PDB entry 7SKU | X-ray diffraction, 2.12 A resolution | chains A and B

== Chain A (and B) ==
Name: Matrix protein
From: Nipah virus
Notes: chain B of this document is another copy of the same molecule, construct and numbering; everything in this record applies to it too
Reference sequence: Q9IK90 (MATRX_NIPAV); numbering as in UniProt (aligned over 2-352)
Amino-acid sequence (393 residues; row label = number of the first residue in the row; numbers below 1 keep their minus sign (Met-40 is residue -40)):
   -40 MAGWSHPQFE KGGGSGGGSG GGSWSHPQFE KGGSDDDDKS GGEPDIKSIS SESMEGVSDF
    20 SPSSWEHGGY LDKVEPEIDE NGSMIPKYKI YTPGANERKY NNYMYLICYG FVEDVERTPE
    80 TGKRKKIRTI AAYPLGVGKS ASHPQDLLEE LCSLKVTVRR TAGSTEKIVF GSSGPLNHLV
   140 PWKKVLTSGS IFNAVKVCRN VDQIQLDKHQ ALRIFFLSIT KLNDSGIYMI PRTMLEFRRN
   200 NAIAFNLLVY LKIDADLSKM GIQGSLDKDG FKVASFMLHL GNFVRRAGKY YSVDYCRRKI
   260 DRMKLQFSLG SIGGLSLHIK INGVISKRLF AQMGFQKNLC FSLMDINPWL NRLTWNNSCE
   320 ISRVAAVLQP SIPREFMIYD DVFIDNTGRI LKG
Disordered / not traced: -40 to 15, 76-83, 215-229, 244-255, 352 (chain B: -40 to 15, 53-59, 75-83, 184, 214-229, 245-249)
Construct notes: initiating methionine (-40); expression tag (-39 to 1)
Small-molecule neighbours: PIO ([(2R)-2-octanoyloxy-3-[oxidanyl-[(1R,2R,3S,4R,5R,6S)-2,3,6-tris(oxidanyl)-4,5-diphosphonooxy-cyclohexyl]oxy-phosphoryl]oxy-propyl] octanoate): Ile186, Met188, Leu194, Arg198, Phe204, Leu239, Gly240, Asn241, Phe242, Met262, Ile280, Leu288, Gln291, Met292, Leu298, Arg333
Swiss-Prot annotation at these positions:
  - motif: Leu106 to Val115 (Nuclear export signal 1), Arg244 to Lys258 (Nuclear localization signal), Leu268 to Leu276 (Nuclear export signal 2)
  - natural variant: Ser147 (S147G: In strain: Isolate NiV/MY/99/VRI-0626)
  - mutagenesis: Tyr62 (Y62A: Complete loss of budding), Tyr92 (Y92A: Complete loss of budding), Pro93 (P93A: Complete loss of budding), Leu94 (L94A: Complete loss of budding), Lys258 (K258A: Complete loss of membrane association and budding; K258R: Complete loss of membrane association and budding)
From the paper describing this entry:
  - binding site for PIO: Arg198, Arg333
  - conformationally variable residues (helix shift): Arg333
  - self-association interface (contacts with another copy of this molecule): Tyr64, Gly95
  - binding site for sulfate ion: Lys286 (from molecular simulation)

== Interface between chain A and chain B ==
Contacting residue pairs - 154 pairs, chain A then chain B:
  Tyr62(A) - Thr346(B)
  Tyr62(A) - Arg348(B)  hydrogen bond
  Tyr64(A) - Val341(B)  hydrogen bond (side chain-backbone)
  Pro93(A) - Val341(B)
  Leu94(A) - Asn345(B)  hydrogen bond (backbone-side chain)
  Gly95(A) - Ile343(B)
  Val96(A) - Phe342(B)  hydrophobic
  Val96(A) - Ile343(B)  hydrogen bond (backbone-backbone)
  Val96(A) - Asp344(B)
  Val96(A) - Asn345(B)  hydrogen bond (backbone-backbone)
  Val96(A) - Thr346(B)
  Lys98(A) - Thr346(B)
  Arg119(A) - Leu207(B)
  Arg119(A) - Met236(B)
  Arg119(A) - Gln328(B)  hydrogen bond (backbone-side chain)
  Thr120(A) - Asn205(B)  hydrogen bond
  Thr120(A) - Met236(B)
  Thr120(A) - Gln328(B)  hydrogen bond
  Thr120(A) - Ile331(B)
  Ala121(A) - Met236(B)  hydrophobic
  Ala121(A) - Leu237(B)
  Ala121(A) - His238(B)
  Gly122(A) - Phe196(B)
  Gly122(A) - His238(B)  hydrogen bond (backbone-backbone)
  Ser123(A) - Met193(B)
  Ser123(A) - Ile305(B)
  Thr124(A) - Ile305(B)
  Glu125(A) - Phe235(B)
  Glu125(A) - Met236(B)  hydrogen bond (side chain-backbone)
  Lys126(A) - Asp339(B)  salt bridge
  Val128(A) - Phe335(B)  hydrophobic
  Pro140(A) - Asn345(B)
  Trp141(A) - Asn345(B)
  Lys143(A) - Tyr338(B)  hydrogen bond (backbone-side chain)
  Lys143(A) - Asn345(B)  hydrogen bond (side chain-backbone)
  Val144(A) - Tyr338(B)
  Val144(A) - Ile343(B)  hydrophobic
  Val144(A) - Asn345(B)
  Ser147(A) - Met336(B)
  Gly148(A) - Phe335(B)
  Gly148(A) - Met336(B)  hydrogen bond (backbone-backbone)
  Ser149(A) - Met336(B)
  Ser149(A) - Tyr338(B)
  Ile150(A) - Arg197(B)
  Ile150(A) - Ile331(B)  hydrophobic
  Ile150(A) - Phe335(B)  hydrophobic
  Ile150(A) - Met336(B)  hydrogen bond (backbone-backbone)
  Ile150(A) - Ile337(B)
  Ile150(A) - Tyr338(B)  hydrogen bond (backbone-backbone)
  Phe151(A) - Tyr338(B)  hydrophobic
  Phe151(A) - Ile343(B)  hydrophobic
  Asn152(A) - Asp339(B)  hydrogen bond (side chain-backbone)
  Lys155(A) - Asp339(B)  hydrogen bond (side chain-backbone)
  Lys155(A) - Asp340(B)  salt bridge
  Lys155(A) - Val341(B)
  Val156(A) - Val341(B)  hydrophobic
  Leu165(A) - Met236(B)  hydrophobic
  Leu165(A) - Gln328(B)
  Leu181(A) - Ile349(B)  hydrophobic
  Asp183(A) - Ile349(B)
  Tyr187(A) - Phe342(B)  hydrophobic
  Tyr187(A) - Ile349(B)  hydrophobic
  Tyr187(A) - Leu350(B)
  Ile189(A) - Asp340(B)
  Ile189(A) - Phe342(B)  hydrophobic
  Ile189(A) - Leu350(B)  hydrophobic
  Arg191(A) - Lys351(B)  hydrogen bond (side chain-backbone)
  Arg191(A) - Gly352(B)  hydrogen bond (side chain-backbone)
  Met193(A) - Ser123(B)
  Phe196(A) - Gly122(B)
  Arg197(A) - Ile150(B)
  Asn205(A) - Thr120(B)  hydrogen bond
  Asn205(A) - Ala121(B)
  Leu207(A) - Arg119(B)
  Phe235(A) - Glu125(B)
  Met236(A) - Arg119(B)
  Met236(A) - Thr120(B)
  Met236(A) - Ala121(B)  hydrophobic
  Met236(A) - Thr124(B)
  Met236(A) - Glu125(B)
  Met236(A) - Leu165(B)  hydrophobic
  Leu237(A) - Ala121(B)
  Leu237(A) - Gly122(B)
  Leu237(A) - Ser123(B)
  His238(A) - Ala121(B)
  His238(A) - Gly122(B)  hydrogen bond (backbone-backbone)
  Ile271(A) - Phe342(B)  hydrophobic
  Gly272(A) - Val341(B)
  Ser301(A) - Phe342(B)
  Asp304(A) - Asp340(B)
  Asp304(A) - Val341(B)  hydrogen bond (side chain-backbone)
  Asp304(A) - Phe342(B)  hydrogen bond (side chain-backbone)
  Ile305(A) - Ser123(B)
  Ile305(A) - Thr124(B)
  Arg311(A) - Arg311(B)
  Gln328(A) - Arg119(B)  hydrogen bond (side chain-backbone)
  Gln328(A) - Thr120(B)  hydrogen bond
  Gln328(A) - Leu165(B)
  Ile331(A) - Thr120(B)
  Ile331(A) - Ile150(B)  hydrophobic
  Glu334(A) - Ser147(B)
  Phe335(A) - Val128(B)  hydrophobic
  Phe335(A) - Gly148(B)
  Phe335(A) - Ile150(B)  hydrophobic
  Met336(A) - Ser147(B)
  Met336(A) - Gly148(B)  hydrogen bond (backbone-backbone)
  Met336(A) - Ser149(B)
  Met336(A) - Ile150(B)  hydrogen bond (backbone-backbone)
  Ile337(A) - Ile150(B)  hydrophobic
  Tyr338(A) - Lys143(B)  hydrogen bond (side chain-backbone)
  Tyr338(A) - Val144(B)
  Tyr338(A) - Ser149(B)
  Tyr338(A) - Ile150(B)  hydrogen bond (backbone-backbone)
  Tyr338(A) - Phe151(B)  hydrophobic
  Asp339(A) - Lys126(B)  salt bridge
  Asp339(A) - Asn152(B)  hydrogen bond (backbone-side chain)
  Asp339(A) - Lys155(B)  hydrogen bond (backbone-side chain)
  Asp340(A) - Lys155(B)  salt bridge
  Asp340(A) - Ile189(B)
  Asp340(A) - Asp304(B)
  Val341(A) - Tyr64(B)  hydrogen bond (backbone-side chain)
  Val341(A) - Pro93(B)
  Val341(A) - Lys155(B)
  Val341(A) - Val156(B)  hydrophobic
  Val341(A) - Gly272(B)
  Val341(A) - Asp304(B)  hydrogen bond (backbone-side chain)
  Phe342(A) - Val96(B)  hydrophobic
  Phe342(A) - Tyr187(B)  hydrophobic
  Phe342(A) - Ile189(B)  hydrophobic
  Phe342(A) - Ile271(B)  hydrophobic
  Phe342(A) - Ser301(B)
  Phe342(A) - Asp304(B)  hydrogen bond (backbone-side chain)
  Ile343(A) - Pro93(B)
  Ile343(A) - Gly95(B)
  Ile343(A) - Val96(B)  hydrogen bond (backbone-backbone)
  Ile343(A) - Val144(B)  hydrophobic
  Ile343(A) - Phe151(B)  hydrophobic
  Asp344(A) - Val96(B)
  Asn345(A) - Leu94(B)  hydrogen bond (side chain-backbone)
  Asn345(A) - Val96(B)  hydrogen bond (backbone-backbone)
  Asn345(A) - Pro140(B)
  Asn345(A) - Trp141(B)
  Asn345(A) - Lys143(B)  hydrogen bond (backbone-side chain)
  Asn345(A) - Val144(B)
  Thr346(A) - Tyr62(B)
  Thr346(A) - Val96(B)
  Thr346(A) - Gly97(B)
  Thr346(A) - Lys98(B)
  Arg348(A) - Tyr62(B)  hydrogen bond
  Ile349(A) - Leu181(B)  hydrophobic
  Ile349(A) - Asp183(B)
  Ile349(A) - Tyr187(B)  hydrophobic
  Leu350(A) - Tyr187(B)
  Lys351(A) - Arg191(B)
Interface residues without a listed pair, chain A (79 interface residues in all): Val16, Gly97, Asp161, Met188, Pro190, Thr192, Ser234, Met303, Asn306, Val326, Pro329
Interface residues without a listed pair, chain B (79 interface residues in all): Arg118, Asp161, Met188, Pro190, Thr192, Ser234, Met303, Asn306, Val326, Glu334
From the paper, about this interface:
  - interface residues, chain A: Tyr64(A), Gly95(A)

== Summary ==
Chain A and chain B each contribute 79 residues to their interface, with 39 hydrogen bonds and 4 salt bridges.
Polar contacts include Lys126(A)-Asp339(B), Lys155(A)-Asp340(B) and Tyr62(A)-Arg348(B). Bound to chain A:
compound PIO. The paper reports a binding site for PIO at Arg198(A) and Arg333(A); a binding site for sulfate
ion at Lys286(A).
Both chains are Matrix protein (Nipah virus). Entry 7SKU (Nipah virus matrix protein in complex with
PI(4,5)P2) was determined by X-ray diffraction (same publication as 7SKS).
